Entry 8RHU (X-ray diffraction, 1.71 A resolution); this record covers chains A and B of the 4 polymer chains in the assembly.

Chain A (and B):
Protein: Pteridine reductase
Organism: Trypanosoma brucei brucei
Notes: chain B of this document is another copy of the same molecule, construct and numbering; everything in this record applies to it too
Reference sequence: O76290 (O76290_TRYBB); residues 1-268 here = UniProt positions 1-268
Sequence (289 residues; row label = number of the first residue in the row; numbers below 1 keep their minus sign (Met-20 is residue -20)):
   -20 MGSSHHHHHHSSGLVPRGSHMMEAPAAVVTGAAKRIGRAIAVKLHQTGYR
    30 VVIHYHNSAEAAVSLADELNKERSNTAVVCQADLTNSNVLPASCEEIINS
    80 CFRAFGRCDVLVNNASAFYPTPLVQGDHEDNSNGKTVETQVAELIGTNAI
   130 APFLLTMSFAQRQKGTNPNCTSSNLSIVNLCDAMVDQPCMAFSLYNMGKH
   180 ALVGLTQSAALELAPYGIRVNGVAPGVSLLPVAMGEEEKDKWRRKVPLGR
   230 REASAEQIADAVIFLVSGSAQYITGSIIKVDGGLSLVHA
Disordered / not traced: -20 to 1, 104-112, 143-151 (chain B: -20 to 1, 104-112, 144-151)
Differences from the reference sequence: initiating methionine (-20); expression tag (-19 to 0)
Modified residues: Cys168 (S-oxy cysteine; CSX)
Ligand contacts:
  - Mecillinam, bound form (A1H0S; 4,4,7,8-tetramethyl-10H-[1,3,5]triazino[1,2-a]benzimidazol-2-amine): Arg14, Ser95, Ala96, Phe97, Asp161, Tyr174, Gly205, Leu208, Leu209, Pro210, Trp221
  - NADPH (NDP; NADPH dihydro-nicotinamide-adenine-dinucleotide phosphate): Gly10, Lys13, Arg14, Ile15, Gly16, His33, Tyr34, His35, Asn36, Ser37, Ala61, Asp62, Leu63, Thr64, Asn93, Ala94, Ser95, Ala96, Thr126, Leu159, Cys160, Asp161, Tyr174, Lys178, Pro204, Gly205, Val206, Ser207, Leu208

How chain A and chain B interact:
Contacting residue pairs (56):
  Gln186(A) with Leu265(B)
  Ala189(A) with Leu265(B), hydrophobic
  Leu190(A) with Pro226(B), hydrophobic
  Ala193(A) with Pro226(B); Leu227(B)
  Arg198(A) with Leu227(B)
  Val206(A) with Tyr251(B)
  Val225(A) with Tyr251(B)
  Pro226(A) with Leu190(B), hydrophobic; Ala193(B)
  Leu227(A) with Ala193(B); Arg198(B); Gln250(B); Tyr251(B)
  Arg230(A) with Tyr251(B), hydrogen bond (backbone-side chain)
  Glu231(A) with Tyr251(B)
  Ala232(A) with Tyr251(B), hydrogen bond (backbone-side chain)
  Gln236(A) with Gln250(B), hydrogen bond; Tyr251(B)
  Asp239(A) with Ser248(B)
  Phe243(A) with Phe243(B), hydrophobic
  Ser248(A) with Asp239(B)
  Gln250(A) with Leu227(B); Gln236(B), hydrogen bond
  Tyr251(A) with Val206(B); Val225(B); Leu227(B); Arg230(B), hydrogen bond (side chain-backbone); Glu231(B); Ala232(B), hydrogen bond (side chain-backbone); Gln236(B); Val259(B); Asp260(B); Gly261(B), hydrogen bond (backbone-backbone)
  Ile252(A) with Ile257(B), hydrophobic; Lys258(B); Val259(B), hydrophobic
  Thr253(A) with Asp260(B); Gly261(B); Gly262(B)
  Gly254(A) with Lys258(B), hydrogen bond (backbone-side chain)
  Ser255(A) with Lys258(B), hydrogen bond (side chain-backbone)
  Ile257(A) with Ile257(B), hydrophobic
  Lys258(A) with Ile252(B); Gly254(B), hydrogen bond (side chain-backbone); Ser255(B), hydrogen bond (backbone-side chain)
  Val259(A) with Tyr251(B)
  Asp260(A) with Tyr251(B); Thr253(B)
  Gly261(A) with Tyr251(B), hydrogen bond (backbone-backbone); Thr253(B)
  Gly262(A) with Thr253(B)
  Leu265(A) with Gln186(B); Ala189(B), hydrophobic; Gly254(B)
  Val266(A) with Leu190(B), hydrophobic
Also at the interface, not in a pair above, chain A (33 interface residues in all): Pro194, Ala240, Gly247
Also at the interface, not in a pair above, chain B (34 interface residues in all): Pro194, Gly196, Ala240, Gly247, Val266

Overview:
The interface between chain A and chain B involves 33 residues on one side and 34 on the other, with 12
hydrogen bonds. Polar pairs include Arg230(A)-Tyr251(B), Ala232(A)-Tyr251(B) and Gln236(A)-Gln250(B). Chain A
binds NADPH and Mecillinam, bound form.
Chain A and chain B are both Pteridine reductase (Trypanosoma brucei brucei); the structure, Crystal Structure
of Trypanosoma brucei PTR1 in complex with the cofactor and inhibitor P25, was determined by X-ray diffraction
together with 8RHT, 8RHV, 8RHW, 8RHX and 8RHY from the same study.
